Entry 9LUB (electron microscopy, 3.30 A resolution); this record covers chains E and G of the 7 polymer chains in the assembly.

== Chain E ==
Name: Flagellar motor protein MotA
Source organism: Paenibacillus sp. TCA20
UniProtKB: A0A069DFV9 (A0A069DFV9_9BACL); residue numbers follow UniProt; this construct covers 1-264
Amino-acid sequence (264 residues; each row starts with the number of its first residue):
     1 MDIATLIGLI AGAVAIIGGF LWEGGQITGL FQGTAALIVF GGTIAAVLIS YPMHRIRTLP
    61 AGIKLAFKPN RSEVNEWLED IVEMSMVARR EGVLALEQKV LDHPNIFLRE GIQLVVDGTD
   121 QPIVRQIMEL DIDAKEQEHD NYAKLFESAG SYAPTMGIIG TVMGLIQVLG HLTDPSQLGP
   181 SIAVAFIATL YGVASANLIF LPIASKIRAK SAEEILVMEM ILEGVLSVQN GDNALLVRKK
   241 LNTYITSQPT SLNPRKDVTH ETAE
Not modelled in the structure: 247-264

== Chain G ==
Name: Chimeric B subunit of MotA1B1 from Paenibacillus sp. TCA20 and MotAB from E. coli, Motility protein B
Source organism: Paenibacillus sp. TCA20
UniProtKB: P0AF06 (MOTB_ECOLI); residues 112-307 here correspond to UniProt positions 113-308 (UniProt number = residue number + 1)
Amino-acid sequence (319 residues; numbered -5 to 313; the number before each row is that of its first residue; numbers below 1 keep their minus sign (Met-5 is residue -5)):
    -5 MRQRNRRTRN VKSAHSSGSP HDRWMITYAD LITLLLIFFV MMYAMSRLDA SKYEEVTSSL
    55 QTTFQSSSGI LDGGNGVIDY PSGQNGNSSS EANQPGSSGT GSDMGQEADG GPLTERESRL
   115 RKLRGDLDQL IESDPKLRAL RPHLKIDLVQ EGLRIQIIDS QNRPMFRTGS ADVEPYMRDI
   175 LRAIAPVLNG IPNRISLSGH TDDFPYASGE KGYSNWELSA DRANASRREL MVGGLDSGKV
   235 LRVVGMAATM RLSDRGPDDA VNRRISLLVL NKQAEQAILH ENAESQNEPV SALEKPEVAP
   295 QVSVPTMPSA EPRHHHHHH
Not modelled in the structure: -5 to 11, 61-313
Sequence notes: expression tag (308-313)

== How chain E and chain G interact ==
Contacting residue pairs (12):
  Gly24(E) with Ser60(G)
  Gly25(E) with Ser60(G)
  Gln26(E) with Gln59(G); Ser60(G), hydrogen bond (backbone-backbone)
  Thr28(E) with Gln59(G), hydrogen bond
  Gly29(E) with Phe58(G)
  Val162(E) with Tyr22(G)
  Pro175(E) with Glu49(G); Ser53(G), hydrogen bond (backbone-side chain)
  Ser176(E) with Ser53(G)
  Gly179(E) with Leu54(G)
  Ala183(E) with Phe58(G), hydrophobic
Other interface residues (no listed pair), chain E (14 interface residues in all): Ile158, Leu172, Pro180, Ile182
Other interface residues (no listed pair), chain G (12 interface residues in all): Trp18, Met19, Phe33, Val50, Thr57

== Summary ==
The interface between chain E and chain G involves 14 residues on one side and 12 on the other; the contacts
include 3 hydrogen bonds. Among the polar pairs are Thr28(E)-Gln59(G), Pro175(E)-Ser53(G) and
Gln26(E)-Ser60(G).
Chain E is Flagellar motor protein MotA and chain G is Chimeric B subunit of MotA1B1 from Paenibacillus sp.
TCA20 and MotAB from E. coli, Motility protein B, both from Paenibacillus sp. TCA20; the structure, The
chimeric flagellar motor complex between MotA1B1 from Paenibacillus sp. TCA20 and MotAB from E.coli, state
..., was determined by electron microscopy (same publication as 9LU9 and 9LUC).
